9BXI - chains A and C of the 6 polymer chains in the assembly; structure by electron microscopy, 2.70 A resolution.

Chain A (and C):
Protein: Microtubule-associated protein tau
Source organism: Homo sapiens
Notes: chain C of this document is another copy of the same molecule, construct and numbering; everything in this record applies to it too
UniProt: P10636 (TAU_HUMAN), isoform P10636-7; residues 304-380 here correspond to UniProt positions 275-351 (UniProt number = residue number - 29)
Sequence (77 residues; each row starts with the number of its first residue):
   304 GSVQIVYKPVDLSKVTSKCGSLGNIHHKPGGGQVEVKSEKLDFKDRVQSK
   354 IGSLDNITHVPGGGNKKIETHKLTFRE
What the authors report for this chain:
  - self-association interface (contacts with another copy of this molecule): Pro332 to Gln336

Interface between chain A and chain C:
Contacting residue pairs (180; chain A residue first):
  Gly304(A) - Gly304(C)
  Gly304(A) - Ser305(C)
  Ser305(A) - Ser305(C)
  Val306(A) - Ser305(C)  hydrogen bond (backbone-backbone)
  Val306(A) - Val306(C)
  Val306(A) - Gln307(C)  hydrogen bond (backbone-backbone)
  Gln307(A) - Gln307(C)
  Ile308(A) - Gln307(C)  hydrogen bond (backbone-backbone)
  Ile308(A) - Ile308(C)
  Ile308(A) - Val309(C)  hydrogen bond (backbone-backbone)
  Val309(A) - Val309(C)
  Tyr310(A) - Val309(C)  hydrogen bond (backbone-backbone)
  Tyr310(A) - Tyr310(C)  hydrophobic
  Tyr310(A) - Lys311(C)  hydrogen bond (backbone-backbone)
  Tyr310(A) - Pro312(C)
  Lys311(A) - Val309(C)
  Lys311(A) - Lys311(C)
  Pro312(A) - Pro312(C)
  Pro312(A) - Val313(C)  hydrogen bond (backbone-backbone)
  Val313(A) - Val313(C)
  Asp314(A) - Val313(C)  hydrogen bond (backbone-backbone)
  Asp314(A) - Asp314(C)
  Asp314(A) - Leu315(C)  hydrogen bond (backbone-backbone)
  Asp314(A) - Ser316(C)
  Leu315(A) - Leu315(C)  hydrophobic
  Ser316(A) - Ser316(C)  hydrogen bond (backbone-side chain)
  Ser316(A) - Lys317(C)
  Lys317(A) - Lys317(C)
  Val318(A) - Lys317(C)  hydrogen bond (backbone-backbone)
  Val318(A) - Val318(C)
  Val318(A) - Thr319(C)  hydrogen bond (backbone-backbone)
  Thr319(A) - Thr319(C)
  Ser320(A) - Thr319(C)  hydrogen bond (backbone-backbone)
  Ser320(A) - Ser320(C)
  Ser320(A) - Lys321(C)  hydrogen bond (backbone-backbone)
  Lys321(A) - Lys321(C)
  Cys322(A) - Lys321(C)  hydrogen bond (backbone-backbone)
  Cys322(A) - Cys322(C)
  Cys322(A) - Gly323(C)  hydrogen bond (backbone-backbone)
  Gly323(A) - Gly323(C)  hydrogen bond (backbone-backbone)
  Gly323(A) - Ser324(C)
  Ser324(A) - Ser324(C)
  Leu325(A) - Cys322(C)  hydrophobic
  Leu325(A) - Ser324(C)  hydrogen bond (backbone-backbone)
  Leu325(A) - Leu325(C)  hydrophobic
  Gly326(A) - Leu325(C)
  Gly326(A) - Asn327(C)
  Asn327(A) - Asn327(C)  hydrogen bond
  Ile328(A) - Asn327(C)  hydrogen bond (backbone-backbone)
  Ile328(A) - Ile328(C)
  Ile328(A) - His329(C)  hydrogen bond (backbone-backbone)
  His329(A) - His329(C)
  His330(A) - His329(C)  hydrogen bond (backbone-backbone)
  His330(A) - His330(C)
  His330(A) - Lys331(C)  hydrogen bond (backbone-backbone)
  Lys331(A) - Lys331(C)
  Pro332(A) - Lys331(C)
  Pro332(A) - Pro332(C)  hydrophobic
  Pro332(A) - Gly333(C)  hydrogen bond (backbone-backbone)
  Gly333(A) - Gly333(C)
  Gly334(A) - Gly333(C)  hydrogen bond (backbone-backbone)
  Gly334(A) - Gly335(C)
  Gly335(A) - Gly335(C)
  Gly335(A) - Gln336(C)  hydrogen bond (backbone-backbone)
  Gln336(A) - Gln336(C)
  Val337(A) - Gln336(C)  hydrogen bond (backbone-backbone)
  Val337(A) - Val337(C)
  Val337(A) - Glu338(C)  hydrogen bond (backbone-backbone)
  Glu338(A) - Glu338(C)
  Val339(A) - Glu338(C)  hydrogen bond (backbone-backbone)
  Val339(A) - Val339(C)
  Val339(A) - Lys340(C)  hydrogen bond (backbone-backbone)
  Lys340(A) - Lys340(C)
  Ser341(A) - Lys340(C)  hydrogen bond (backbone-backbone)
  Ser341(A) - Ser341(C)
  Ser341(A) - Glu342(C)
  Glu342(A) - Ser341(C)
  Glu342(A) - Glu342(C)  hydrogen bond (backbone-backbone)
  Glu342(A) - Lys343(C)  hydrogen bond (backbone-backbone)
  Lys343(A) - Lys343(C)
  Leu344(A) - Ser341(C)
  Leu344(A) - Lys343(C)  hydrogen bond (backbone-backbone)
  Leu344(A) - Leu344(C)
  Leu344(A) - Asp345(C)  hydrogen bond (backbone-backbone)
  Asp345(A) - Asp345(C)
  Phe346(A) - Asp345(C)  hydrogen bond (backbone-backbone)
  Phe346(A) - Phe346(C)  hydrophobic
  Phe346(A) - Lys347(C)  hydrogen bond (backbone-backbone)
  Phe346(A) - Val350(C)
  Lys347(A) - Asp348(C)
  Lys347(A) - Val350(C)
  Asp348(A) - Asp348(C)
  Asp348(A) - Arg349(C)  salt bridge
  Arg349(A) - Asp348(C)  hydrogen bond (backbone-backbone)
  Arg349(A) - Arg349(C)
  Val350(A) - Arg349(C)
  Val350(A) - Val350(C)
  Val350(A) - Gln351(C)  hydrogen bond (backbone-backbone)
  Gln351(A) - Gln351(C)
  Ser352(A) - Gln351(C)  hydrogen bond (backbone-backbone)
  Ser352(A) - Ser352(C)
  Ser352(A) - Lys353(C)  hydrogen bond (backbone-backbone)
  Lys353(A) - Lys353(C)
  Ile354(A) - Lys353(C)  hydrogen bond (backbone-backbone)
  Ile354(A) - Ile354(C)
  Ile354(A) - Gly355(C)  hydrogen bond (backbone-backbone)
  Gly355(A) - Val337(C)
  Gly355(A) - Val339(C)
  Gly355(A) - Gly355(C)  hydrogen bond (backbone-backbone)
  Gly355(A) - Ser356(C)  hydrogen bond (backbone-backbone)
  Ser356(A) - Ser356(C)
  Leu357(A) - Gly335(C)
  Leu357(A) - Gln336(C)
  Leu357(A) - Val337(C)  hydrophobic
  Leu357(A) - Ser356(C)  hydrogen bond (backbone-backbone)
  Leu357(A) - Leu357(C)
  Leu357(A) - Asp358(C)
  Asp358(A) - Ser356(C)
  Asp358(A) - Asp358(C)  hydrogen bond (side chain-backbone)
  Asn359(A) - His330(C)
  Asn359(A) - Pro332(C)
  Asn359(A) - Asp358(C)  hydrogen bond (backbone-backbone)
  Asn359(A) - Asn359(C)  hydrogen bond
  Asn359(A) - Ile360(C)  hydrogen bond (backbone-backbone)
  Ile360(A) - Ile360(C)
  Thr361(A) - Ile328(C)
  Thr361(A) - His330(C)  hydrogen bond
  Thr361(A) - Ile360(C)  hydrogen bond (backbone-backbone)
  Thr361(A) - Thr361(C)
  Thr361(A) - His362(C)  hydrogen bond (backbone-backbone)
  His362(A) - His362(C)  hydrogen bond
  Val363(A) - Ile328(C)  hydrophobic
  Val363(A) - His362(C)  hydrogen bond (backbone-backbone)
  Val363(A) - Val363(C)
  Val363(A) - Pro364(C)
  Pro364(A) - Pro364(C)
  Pro364(A) - Gly366(C)
  Gly365(A) - Ser320(C)  hydrogen bond (backbone-side chain)
  Gly365(A) - Pro364(C)  hydrogen bond (backbone-backbone)
  Gly365(A) - Gly365(C)
  Gly365(A) - Gly366(C)
  Gly366(A) - Ser320(C)  hydrogen bond (backbone-side chain)
  Gly366(A) - Gly366(C)  hydrogen bond (backbone-backbone)
  Gly366(A) - Asn368(C)
  Gly367(A) - Gly366(C)  hydrogen bond (backbone-backbone)
  Gly367(A) - Gly367(C)
  Gly367(A) - Asn368(C)
  Asn368(A) - Val318(C)
  Asn368(A) - Thr319(C)
  Asn368(A) - Asn368(C)  hydrogen bond
  Asn368(A) - Lys369(C)  hydrogen bond (backbone-backbone)
  Lys369(A) - Lys369(C)
  Lys370(A) - Ser316(C)  hydrogen bond
  Lys370(A) - Val318(C)
  Lys370(A) - Lys369(C)  hydrogen bond (backbone-backbone)
  Lys370(A) - Lys370(C)
  Lys370(A) - Ile371(C)  hydrogen bond (backbone-backbone)
  Ile371(A) - Ile371(C)
  Glu372(A) - Ile371(C)  hydrogen bond (backbone-backbone)
  Glu372(A) - Glu372(C)
  Glu372(A) - Thr373(C)  hydrogen bond (backbone-backbone)
  Thr373(A) - Thr373(C)
  His374(A) - Tyr310(C)
  His374(A) - Thr373(C)  hydrogen bond (backbone-backbone)
  His374(A) - His374(C)
  His374(A) - Lys375(C)  hydrogen bond (backbone-backbone)
  Lys375(A) - Lys375(C)
  Leu376(A) - Tyr310(C)  hydrophobic
  Leu376(A) - Lys375(C)  hydrogen bond (backbone-backbone)
  Leu376(A) - Leu376(C)
  Leu376(A) - Thr377(C)
  Thr377(A) - Thr377(C)
  Phe378(A) - Val306(C)  hydrophobic
  Phe378(A) - Ile308(C)  hydrophobic
  Phe378(A) - Thr377(C)  hydrogen bond (backbone-backbone)
  Phe378(A) - Phe378(C)  hydrophobic
  Phe378(A) - Arg379(C)
  Arg379(A) - Arg379(C)
  Glu380(A) - Arg379(C)
  Glu380(A) - Glu380(C)
Also at the interface, not in a pair above, chain C (77 interface residues in all): Gly326, Gly334

In short:
The chain A/chain C interface involves 77 residues from each chain; the contacts include 71 hydrogen bonds and
1 salt bridge. Among the polar pairs are Asp348(A)-Arg349(C), Ser316(A)-Ser316(C) and Asn327(A)-Asn327(C).
From the paper: a self-association interface involving Pro332(A).
Chain A and chain C are both Microtubule-associated protein tau (Homo sapiens); the structure, Paired Helical
Filament of tau amyloids found in Down Syndrome individuals, was determined by electron microscopy together
with 9BXO, 9BXQ and 9BXR from the same study.
